7FLR - chains A and B; structure by X-ray diffraction, 1.63 A resolution.

== Chain A ==
Molecule: Pre-mRNA-splicing factor 8
From: Saccharomyces cerevisiae S288C
Reference sequence: P33334 (PRP8_YEAST); numbering as in UniProt (aligned over 1836-2090)
Chain sequence (258 residues; each row starts with the number of its first residue):
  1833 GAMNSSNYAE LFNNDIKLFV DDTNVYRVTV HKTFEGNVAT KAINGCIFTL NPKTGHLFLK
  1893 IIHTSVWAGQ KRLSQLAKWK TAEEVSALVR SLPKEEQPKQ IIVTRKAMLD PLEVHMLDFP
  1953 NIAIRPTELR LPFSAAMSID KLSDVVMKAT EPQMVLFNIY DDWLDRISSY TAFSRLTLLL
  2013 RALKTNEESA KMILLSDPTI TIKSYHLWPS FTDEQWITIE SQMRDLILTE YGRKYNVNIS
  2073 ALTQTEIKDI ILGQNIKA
Disordered / not traced: 2070-2090
Sequence notes: expression tag (1833-1835)
Curated features (UniProtKB/Swiss-Prot):
  - mutagenesis: Asp1853 (D1853A: Alters protein folding. Severely impaired growth. Strongly reduced growth at 35 degrees Celsius; when associated with A-1854; D1853N: Reduced growth at 30 degrees Celsius ...), Asp1854 (D1854A: Reduced growth at 30 degrees Celsius. Strongly reduced growth at 16 degrees Celsius. Strongly reduced growth at 35 degrees Celsius; when associated with A-1853 ...), Thr1855 (T1855A: Reduced growth at 30 degrees Celsius. Strongly reduced growth at 16 degrees Celsius), Thr1936 (T1936A: Reduced growth at 30 degrees Celsius. Strongly reduced growth at 16 degrees Celsius), Arg1937 (R1937K: Severely impaired growth. Reduced growth at 30 degrees Celsius. Strongly reduced growth at 16 degrees Celsius)

== Chain B ==
Molecule: A1 cistron-splicing factor AAR2
From: Saccharomyces cerevisiae S288C
Reference sequence: P32357 (AAR2_YEAST); aligned to UniProt positions 1-317 over residues 1-317
Chain sequence (308 residues; each row starts with the number of its first residue; note: 13 numbers in that range are skipped by the numbering (no residue carries them; nothing is unmodelled there); numbers below 1 keep their minus sign (Gly-3 is residue -3)):
    -3 GAMAMNTVPF TSAPIEVTIG IDQYSFNVKE NQPFHGIKDI PIGHVHVIHF QHADNSSMRY
    57 GYWFDCRMGN FYIQYDPKDG LYKMMEERDG AKFENIVHNF KERQMMVSYP KIDEDDTWYN
   117 LTEFVQMDKI RKIVRKDENQ FSYVDSSMTT VQENEL
   166 SSSSSDPAHS LNYTVINFKS REAIRPGHEM EDFLDKSYYL NTVMLQGIFK NSSNYFGELQ
   226 FAFLNAMFFG NYGSSLQWHA MIELICSSAT VPKHMLDKLD EILYYQIKTL PEQYSDILLN
   286 ERVWNICLYS SFQKNSLHNT EKIMENKYPE LL
Disordered / not traced: -3 to 0, 166-169
Sequence notes: expression tag (-3 to 0); conflict Ser166 (Leu153 in P32357), Ser167 (Lys154 in P32357), Ser170 (Asp in P32357)
Curated features (UniProtKB/Swiss-Prot):
  - region: Leu261 to Ile282 (Leucine-zipper)
  - modified residue: Ser253 (Phosphoserine), Thr274 (Phosphothreonine)

== Interface between chain A and chain B ==
Contacting residue pairs - 18 pairs, chain A then chain B:
  Gln1907(A) - Met195(B)
  Gln1907(A) - Leu199(B)
  Leu1908(A) - Met195(B)  hydrophobic
  Trp1911(A) - Glu194(B)
  Trp1911(A) - Met195(B)
  Trp1911(A) - Phe198(B)  hydrophobic
  Asp1942(A) - Lys184(B)  salt bridge
  Glu1945(A) - Lys184(B)  salt bridge
  Val1946(A) - Lys184(B)
  Val1946(A) - Ile189(B)  hydrophobic
  Val1946(A) - Glu194(B)
  Val1946(A) - Phe198(B)  hydrophobic
  His1947(A) - Glu194(B)  salt bridge
  Leu1949(A) - Lys184(B)
  Leu1949(A) - Ser185(B)
  Leu1949(A) - Arg186(B)
  Leu1949(A) - Ile189(B)  hydrophobic
  Asp1950(A) - Arg186(B)  salt bridge

== Summary ==
Chain A and chain B form an interface of 9 and 8 residues respectively, with 4 salt bridges. Polar pairs
include Asp1942(A)-Lys184(B), Glu1945(A)-Lys184(B) and His1947(A)-Glu194(B). UniProt lists 5 mutagenesis sites
on chain A.
Here chain A is Pre-mRNA-splicing factor 8 and chain B is A1 cistron-splicing factor AAR2, both from
Saccharomyces cerevisiae S288C. Entry 7FLR (PanDDA analysis group deposition -- Aar2/RNaseH in complex with
fragment P05G01 from the F2X-Universal Library) was determined by X-ray diffraction together with 5ST0, 5ST1,
5ST2, 5ST3, 5ST4, 5ST5 and 248 further entries from the same study.
